PDB entry 8YAR | electron microscopy, 3.60 A resolution | chains B and I of the 6 polymer chains in the assembly

[Chain B]
Protein: Tubulin alpha-3 chain
From: Caenorhabditis elegans
Notes: EC 3.6.5.-
UniProtKB: P91910 (TBA3_CAEEL); residue numbers follow UniProt; this construct covers 1-450
Amino-acid sequence (450 residues; each row starts with the number of its first residue):
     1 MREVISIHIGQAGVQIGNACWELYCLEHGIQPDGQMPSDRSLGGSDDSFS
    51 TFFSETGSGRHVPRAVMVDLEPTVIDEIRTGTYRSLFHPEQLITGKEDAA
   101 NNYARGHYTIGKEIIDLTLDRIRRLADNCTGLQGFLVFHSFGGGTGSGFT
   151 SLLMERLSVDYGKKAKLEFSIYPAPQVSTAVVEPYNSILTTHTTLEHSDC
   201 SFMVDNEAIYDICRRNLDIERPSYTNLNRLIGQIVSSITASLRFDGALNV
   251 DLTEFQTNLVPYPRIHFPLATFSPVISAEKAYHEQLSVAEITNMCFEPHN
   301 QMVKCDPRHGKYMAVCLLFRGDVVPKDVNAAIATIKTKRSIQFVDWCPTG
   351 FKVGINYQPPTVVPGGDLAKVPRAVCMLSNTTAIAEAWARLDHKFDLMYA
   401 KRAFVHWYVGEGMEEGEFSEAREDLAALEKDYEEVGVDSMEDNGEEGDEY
Disordered / not traced: 440-450
Differences from the reference sequence: engineered mutation Arg40 (Lys in P91910)
Small-molecule neighbours: GTP (guanosine-5'-triphosphate): Gly10, Gln11, Ala12, Gln15, Ile16, Asp69, Glu71, Asp98, Asn101, Ser140, Gly143, Gly144, Thr145, Gly146, Ile171, Thr179, Asn206, Tyr224, Leu227, Asn228, Ile231

[Chain I]
Protein: Alpha-tubulin N-acetyltransferase 2
From: Caenorhabditis elegans
Notes: EC 2.3.1.108
UniProtKB: Q23192 (ATAT2_CAEEL); numbering as in UniProt (aligned over 1-263)
Amino-acid sequence (263 residues; numbered 1 to 263; the number before each row is that of its first residue):
     1 MEIAFDLSTIFTDNIQRLTRTDLLKYGPKRYWAVAQSIDCLGEMSSKFHG
    51 WKRVITMYDKIVDHDEEQTTYIMWEKVNGSKSILKGLLRVGYKTLYLTDN
   101 EQNQYMEKAMCILDFFVVPTEQRSGNGFKMFDEMLKAENVTVDQCAFDKP
   151 SAALQQFLEKYYDRKDLVWQSNKYALCSNFFIGRHPTVPFTPRQTKRASR
   201 ASSAVSSHASSRNTSPIGRNRPRHDSVADLMRQDMLAGVRAEVDPNSPTG
   251 LKNARDFGHRRIW
Disordered / not traced: 1-213

[Interface between chain B and chain I]
Contacting residue pairs (12; chain B residue first):
  Asp245(B) - Pro248(I)
  Asp245(B) - Thr249(I)  hydrogen bond (side chain-backbone)
  Asp245(B) - Lys252(I)
  Gly246(B) - Lys252(I)
  Ala247(B) - Asp256(I)
  Asp322(B) - Arg255(I)  salt bridge
  Val324(B) - Arg255(I)
  Tyr357(B) - Leu251(I)
  Tyr357(B) - Lys252(I)
  Tyr357(B) - Arg255(I)
  Tyr357(B) - Asp256(I)
  Gln358(B) - Pro248(I)
Also at the interface, not in a pair above, chain B (8 interface residues in all): Val323

[In short]
8 residues of chain B and 6 residues of chain I are in contact, with 1 hydrogen bond and 1 salt bridge. Polar
pairs include Asp322(B)-Arg255(I) and Asp245(B)-Thr249(I). Chain B binds GTP.
Here chain B is Tubulin alpha-3 chain and chain I is Alpha-tubulin N-acetyltransferase 2, both from
Caenorhabditis elegans. Entry 8YAR (ATAT-2 bound K40R MEC-12/MEC-7 microtubule) was determined by electron
microscopy together with 8Y9F, 8YAJ and 8YAL from the same study.
